8W9S - chains A and C of the 4 polymer chains in the assembly; structure by X-ray diffraction, 2.09 A resolution.

# Chain A (and C)
Protein: NADH-dependent dihydrogenase
From: Amycolatopsis mediterranei S699
Notes: chain C of this document is another copy of the same molecule, construct and numbering; everything in this record applies to it too
Reference sequence: O52541 (O52541_AMYMD); residue numbers follow UniProt; this construct covers 1-342
Amino-acid sequence (342 residues; numbered 1 to 342; the number before each row is that of its first residue):
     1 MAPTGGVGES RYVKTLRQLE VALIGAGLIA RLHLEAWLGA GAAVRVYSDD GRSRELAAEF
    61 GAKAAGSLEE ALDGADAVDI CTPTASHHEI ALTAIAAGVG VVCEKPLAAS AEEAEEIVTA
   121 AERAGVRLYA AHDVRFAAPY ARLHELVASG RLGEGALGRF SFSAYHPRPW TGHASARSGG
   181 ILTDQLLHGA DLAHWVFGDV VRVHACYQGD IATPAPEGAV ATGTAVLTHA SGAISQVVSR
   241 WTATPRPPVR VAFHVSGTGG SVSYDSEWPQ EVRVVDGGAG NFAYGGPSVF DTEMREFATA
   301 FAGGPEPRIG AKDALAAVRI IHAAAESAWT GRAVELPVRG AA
Unresolved in the structure: 1-17, 339-342 (chain C: 1-16, 339-342)
Residues lining bound ligands:
  - NAD (nicotinamide-adenine-dinucleotide): Ile-24, Gly-25, Ala-26, Gly-27, Leu-28, Ile-29, Tyr-47, Ser-48, Asp-49, Asp-50, Cys-81, Thr-82, Pro-83, Thr-84, Ser-86, His-87, Ile-90, Glu-104, Lys-105, Pro-106, Arg-168, Asp-184, His-188
  - 34a-Deoxy-rifamycin W (US6; (7E,9S,10S,11R,12R,13R,14R,15R,16S,17S,18E,20Z)-2,4,10,12,14,16-hexahydroxy-3,7,9,11,13,15,17,21-octamethyl-23-azatricyclo[22.3.1.05,27]octacosa-1,3,5(27),7,18,20,24-heptaene-6,22,26,28-tetrone): Leu-28, Ile-29, Leu-32, Val-134, Ala-137, Tyr-140, Phe-162, Ser-163, Ala-164, His-166, Pro-167, Arg-168, Asp-184, Gln-185, His-188, Trp-241, Val-249, Arg-250, Val-251, Val-289, Phe-290

# Chain A / chain C interface
Contacting residue pairs - 20 pairs, chain A then chain C:
  Arg-240(A) / Asp-276(C)  salt bridge
  Arg-246(A) / Asp-276(C)
  Arg-246(A) / Gly-277(C)  hydrogen bond (side chain-backbone)
  Arg-246(A) / Gly-278(C)
  Pro-247(A) / Val-275(C)
  Pro-247(A) / Asp-276(C)
  Arg-250(A) / Arg-273(C)
  Arg-250(A) / Val-275(C)
  Asp-265(A) / Arg-273(C)  salt bridge
  Glu-267(A) / Arg-273(C)
  Arg-273(A) / Arg-250(C)
  Arg-273(A) / Asp-265(C)  salt bridge
  Arg-273(A) / Glu-267(C)
  Val-275(A) / Pro-247(C)
  Val-275(A) / Arg-250(C)
  Asp-276(A) / Arg-240(C)  salt bridge
  Asp-276(A) / Arg-246(C)
  Asp-276(A) / Pro-247(C)
  Gly-277(A) / Thr-244(C)
  Gly-277(A) / Arg-246(C)  hydrogen bond (backbone-backbone)
Interface residues without a listed pair, chain A (12 interface residues in all): Thr-242, Thr-244
Interface residues without a listed pair, chain C (13 interface residues in all): Thr-242

# Summary
12 residues of chain A face 13 of chain C across their interface, with 2 hydrogen bonds and 4 salt bridges.
Polar pairs include Arg-240(A)/Asp-276(C), Asp-265(A)/Arg-273(C) and Arg-246(A)/Gly-277(C). Chain A binds NAD
and 34a-Deoxy-rifamycin W.
Chain A and chain C are both NADH-dependent dihydrogenase (Amycolatopsis mediterranei S699); the structure,
NAD-dependent dehydrogenase, was determined by X-ray diffraction.
